Entry 8AT2 (electron microscopy, 7.70 A resolution (low resolution: residue-level contacts below are approximate; hydrogen-bond / salt-bridge calls are withheld)); this record covers chains B and D of the 4 polymer chains in the assembly.

Chain B:
Protein: HAUS augmin-like complex subunit 1
From: Xenopus laevis
Reference sequence: Q3B8L5 (Q3B8L5_XENLA); residues 1-286 here correspond to UniProt positions 2-287 (UniProt number = residue number + 1)
Sequence (286 residues; numbered 1 to 286; the number before each row is that of its first residue):
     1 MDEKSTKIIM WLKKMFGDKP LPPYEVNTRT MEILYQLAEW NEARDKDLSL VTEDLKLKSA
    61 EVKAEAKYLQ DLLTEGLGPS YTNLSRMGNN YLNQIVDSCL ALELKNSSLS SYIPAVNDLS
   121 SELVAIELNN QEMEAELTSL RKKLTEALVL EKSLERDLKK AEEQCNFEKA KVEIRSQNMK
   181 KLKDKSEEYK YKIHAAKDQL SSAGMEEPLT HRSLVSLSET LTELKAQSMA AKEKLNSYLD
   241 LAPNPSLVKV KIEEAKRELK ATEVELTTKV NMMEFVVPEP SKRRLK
Disordered / not traced: 231-286
Sequence notes: variant Arg156 (Gln157 in Q3B8L5)

Chain D:
Protein: HAUS augmin like complex subunit 4 L homeolog
From: Xenopus laevis
Reference sequence: Q4V7I1 (Q4V7I1_XENLA); numbering as in UniProt (aligned over 1-353)
Sequence (353 residues; each row starts with the number of its first residue):
     1 MAQTLQYVSS RLSMLQIDEE DLERNAQFGK VLIELCPLLG PNGGSANLNR ELEETRRELL
    61 LQRKMWMRSE VIYQLVQEML LDLQVRKLEG SLTEEERKFQ DGLQQCMLVS ECSRLLTADS
   121 VPPSDSTSIL GLDKQDLLDL LPPNMLVLWV RDRLQKQLEE ALKKKCFTFL SFHQPETDEE
   181 GDVLRAAKVL RLASTLEDEK RRLQNEQEKH QEMRALLEKQ QEIYPHVLLR CLSLLRQAAS
   241 ELRLRAQSDI DRINAEYLEA KSNALFLKLR MEELQVLTDC YTPEKVLVHR QIRDTLEAGV
   301 KKEKQELSTS RQILSSYEFL GPEFEGLVQE YTRLKDKIKD NRWMLQELSK SLP
Disordered / not traced: 310-353

How chain B and chain D interact:
Contacting residue pairs (219; chain B residue first):
  Leu12(B) - Leu35(D)
  Met15(B) - Leu38(D)
  Met15(B) - Leu39(D)
  Met15(B) - Ser45(D)
  Phe16(B) - Leu38(D)
  Pro22(B) - Val31(D)
  Pro22(B) - Glu34(D)
  Pro23(B) - Gln27(D)
  Pro23(B) - Val31(D)
  Tyr24(B) - Gln27(D)
  Glu25(B) - Arg24(D)
  Glu25(B) - Asn25(D)
  Glu25(B) - Ala26(D)
  Glu25(B) - Gln27(D)
  Asn27(B) - Asn25(D)
  Arg29(B) - Asp21(D)
  Thr30(B) - Asn25(D)
  Thr30(B) - Phe28(D)
  Ile33(B) - Leu15(D)
  Ile33(B) - Ile17(D)
  Ile33(B) - Asp21(D)
  Leu34(B) - Phe28(D)
  Gln36(B) - Met14(D)
  Gln36(B) - Gln16(D)
  Leu37(B) - Leu12(D)
  Leu37(B) - Leu39(D)
  Trp40(B) - Leu12(D)
  Trp40(B) - Met14(D)
  Trp40(B) - Asn42(D)
  Trp40(B) - Gly43(D)
  Asn41(B) - Leu39(D)
  Asn41(B) - Gly43(D)
  Asn41(B) - Ser45(D)
  Arg44(B) - Asn42(D)
  Arg44(B) - Gly44(D)
  Asp45(B) - Ser45(D)
  Asp45(B) - Leu48(D)
  Leu48(B) - Gly44(D)
  Leu48(B) - Asn49(D)
  Leu48(B) - Leu52(D)
  Val51(B) - Leu52(D)
  Lys56(B) - Glu51(D)
  Lys56(B) - Thr55(D)
  Ser59(B) - Leu59(D)
  Ser59(B) - Gln62(D)
  Val62(B) - Trp66(D)
  Lys63(B) - Gln62(D)
  Glu65(B) - Trp66(D)
  Ala66(B) - Trp66(D)
  Tyr68(B) - Arg114(D)
  Leu69(B) - Trp66(D)
  Leu69(B) - Ser69(D)
  Leu69(B) - Glu70(D)
  Asp71(B) - Arg114(D)
  Leu72(B) - Tyr73(D)
  Leu72(B) - Met107(D)
  Leu72(B) - Ser110(D)
  Leu72(B) - Glu111(D)
  Leu72(B) - Arg114(D)
  Leu73(B) - Ser69(D)
  Leu73(B) - Ile72(D)
  Glu75(B) - Ser110(D)
  Glu75(B) - Ser113(D)
  Glu75(B) - Lys134(D)
  Glu75(B) - Arg151(D)
  Gly76(B) - Cys106(D)
  Gly76(B) - Ser110(D)
  Gly76(B) - Arg151(D)
  Leu77(B) - Leu103(D)
  Leu77(B) - Arg151(D)
  Leu77(B) - Leu154(D)
  Gly78(B) - Arg151(D)
  Ser80(B) - Arg151(D)
  Ser80(B) - Gln155(D)
  Tyr81(B) - Leu158(D)
  Asn83(B) - Gln155(D)
  Leu84(B) - Leu158(D)
  Leu84(B) - Glu159(D)
  Leu84(B) - Leu162(D)
  Ser85(B) - Glu159(D)
  Gly88(B) - Leu162(D)
  Asn89(B) - Arg68(D)
  Tyr91(B) - Leu162(D)
  Tyr91(B) - Lys163(D)
  Tyr91(B) - Cys166(D)
  Tyr91(B) - Val189(D)
  Leu92(B) - Arg68(D)
  Leu92(B) - Val71(D)
  Leu92(B) - Leu162(D)
  Asn93(B) - Arg68(D)
  Gln94(B) - Cys166(D)
  Gln94(B) - Val189(D)
  Gln94(B) - Leu190(D)
  Gln94(B) - Ala193(D)
  Ile95(B) - Val71(D)
  Ile95(B) - Leu162(D)
  Ile95(B) - Lys165(D)
  Ile95(B) - Cys166(D)
  Ile95(B) - Phe169(D)
  Val96(B) - Met67(D)
  Val96(B) - Arg68(D)
  Val96(B) - Val71(D)
  Ser98(B) - Phe169(D)
  Ser98(B) - Leu192(D)
  Ser98(B) - Leu196(D)
  Cys99(B) - Met67(D)
  Cys99(B) - Phe169(D)
  Leu100(B) - Arg63(D)
  Leu100(B) - Lys64(D)
  Leu100(B) - Met67(D)
  Leu104(B) - Arg63(D)
  Lys105(B) - Arg63(D)
  Ser107(B) - Glu70(D)
  Ser107(B) - Val71(D)
  Ser107(B) - Gln74(D)
  Ser107(B) - Lys165(D)
  Leu109(B) - Lys165(D)
  Leu109(B) - Thr168(D)
  Tyr112(B) - Phe169(D)
  Tyr112(B) - Leu196(D)
  Ile113(B) - Phe172(D)
  Val116(B) - Phe172(D)
  Val116(B) - His173(D)
  Leu119(B) - Leu196(D)
  Leu119(B) - Glu199(D)
  Glu122(B) - Leu203(D)
  Leu123(B) - Glu199(D)
  Leu123(B) - Arg202(D)
  Leu123(B) - Leu203(D)
  Ile126(B) - Leu203(D)
  Ile126(B) - Glu206(D)
  Glu127(B) - Arg202(D)
  Glu127(B) - Glu206(D)
  Asn129(B) - His210(D)
  Asn130(B) - Glu206(D)
  Asn130(B) - Lys209(D)
  Asn130(B) - His210(D)
  Asn130(B) - Met213(D)
  Met133(B) - His210(D)
  Met133(B) - Met213(D)
  Met133(B) - Arg214(D)
  Glu134(B) - Lys209(D)
  Glu134(B) - Met213(D)
  Leu137(B) - Met213(D)
  Leu137(B) - Leu217(D)
  Leu137(B) - Gln220(D)
  Leu140(B) - Leu217(D)
  Leu140(B) - Gln220(D)
  Arg141(B) - Leu216(D)
  Arg141(B) - Gln220(D)
  Leu144(B) - Gln220(D)
  Leu144(B) - Val227(D)
  Ala147(B) - Val227(D)
  Ala147(B) - Cys231(D)
  Glu151(B) - Val227(D)
  Glu151(B) - Arg230(D)
  Glu151(B) - Cys231(D)
  Leu154(B) - Cys231(D)
  Leu154(B) - Leu235(D)
  Leu158(B) - Leu234(D)
  Leu158(B) - Gln237(D)
  Leu158(B) - Leu242(D)
  Glu168(B) - Gln247(D)
  Glu168(B) - Ile250(D)
  Lys169(B) - Ala246(D)
  Lys169(B) - Asp249(D)
  Lys169(B) - Ile250(D)
  Val172(B) - Ile250(D)
  Val172(B) - Ile253(D)
  Val172(B) - Asn254(D)
  Arg175(B) - Asn254(D)
  Arg175(B) - Tyr257(D)
  Ser176(B) - Ile253(D)
  Asn178(B) - Tyr257(D)
  Met179(B) - Glu256(D)
  Met179(B) - Tyr257(D)
  Met179(B) - Ala260(D)
  Leu182(B) - Ala260(D)
  Leu182(B) - Lys261(D)
  Leu182(B) - Ala264(D)
  Ser186(B) - Ala264(D)
  Tyr189(B) - Lys268(D)
  Ile193(B) - Leu267(D)
  Ile193(B) - Met271(D)
  Ile193(B) - Leu274(D)
  Lys197(B) - Leu274(D)
  Leu200(B) - Leu274(D)
  Leu200(B) - Leu277(D)
  Leu200(B) - Thr278(D)
  Ala203(B) - Pro283(D)
  Ala203(B) - Val286(D)
  Gly204(B) - Val286(D)
  Met205(B) - Tyr281(D)
  Pro208(B) - Arg293(D)
  Leu209(B) - Tyr281(D)
  Leu209(B) - Val286(D)
  Leu209(B) - His289(D)
  Leu209(B) - Arg290(D)
  Leu209(B) - Arg293(D)
  Thr210(B) - Tyr281(D)
  His211(B) - Cys280(D)
  His211(B) - Tyr281(D)
  Leu214(B) - Ile292(D)
  Leu214(B) - Arg293(D)
  Leu214(B) - Leu296(D)
  Leu217(B) - Arg293(D)
  Leu217(B) - Leu296(D)
  Leu217(B) - Glu297(D)
  Ser218(B) - Leu296(D)
  Leu221(B) - Leu296(D)
  Leu221(B) - Gly299(D)
  Leu221(B) - Val300(D)
  Leu224(B) - Val300(D)
  Leu224(B) - Glu303(D)
  Lys225(B) - Glu303(D)
  Gln227(B) - Leu307(D)
  Ser228(B) - Glu303(D)
  Ser228(B) - Glu306(D)
  Ser228(B) - Leu307(D)
Also at the interface, not in a pair above, chain B (124 interface residues in all): Thr52, Leu55, Lys58, Gln70, Asp97, Ala101, Leu102, Glu103, Asn106, Ser108, Lys143, Leu148, Leu150, Ala161, Glu162, Cys165, Lys171, Lys183, Lys190, Lys192, Ala196
Also at the interface, not in a pair above, chain D (130 interface residues in all): Arg11, Ser13, Arg56, Leu60, Val76, Glu78, Thr117, Arg191, Glu197, Lys200, Gln207, Gln221, Ile223, Tyr224, Leu258, Lys304

In short:
Chain B and chain D form an interface of 124 and 130 residues respectively.
Here chain B is HAUS augmin-like complex subunit 1 and chain D is HAUS augmin like complex subunit 4 L
homeolog, both from Xenopus laevis. Entry 8AT2 (Structure of the augmin TIII subcomplex) was determined by
electron microscopy (same publication as 8AT3 and 8AT4).
